PDB entry 1H2M | X-ray diffraction, 2.50 A resolution | chains A and S

# Chain A
Name: Factor inhibiting HIF1
Organism: Homo sapiens
UniProtKB: Q969Q7 (Q969Q7); numbering as in UniProt (aligned over 1-349)
Amino-acid sequence (349 residues; row label = number of the first residue in the row):
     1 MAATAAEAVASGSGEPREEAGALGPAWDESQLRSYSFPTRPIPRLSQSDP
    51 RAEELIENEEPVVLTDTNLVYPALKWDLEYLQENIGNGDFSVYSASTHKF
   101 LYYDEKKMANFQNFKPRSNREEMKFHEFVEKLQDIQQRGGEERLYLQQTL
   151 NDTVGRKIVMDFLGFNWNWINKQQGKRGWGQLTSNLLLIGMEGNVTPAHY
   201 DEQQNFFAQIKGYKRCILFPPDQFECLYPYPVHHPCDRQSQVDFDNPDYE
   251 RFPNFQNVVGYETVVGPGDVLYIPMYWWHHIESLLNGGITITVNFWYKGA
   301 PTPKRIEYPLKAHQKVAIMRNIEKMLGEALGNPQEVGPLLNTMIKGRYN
Not modelled in the structure: 1-14, 304-306
Ion coordination: Zn2+: His199, Asp201, His279 (together with N-oxalylglycine)
Residues lining bound ligands: N-oxalylglycine (OGA): Tyr145, Leu188, Thr196, His199, Asp201, Asn205, Phe207, Lys214, His279, Ile281, Asn294, Trp296

# Chain S
Name: Hypoxia-inducible factor 1 alpha
Organism: Homo sapiens
Notes: fragment: c-terminal transactivation domain fragment, residues 775-826
UniProtKB: Q16665 (HIFA_HUMAN); residues 775-826 here = UniProt positions 775-826
Amino-acid sequence (52 residues; numbered 775 to 826; the number before each row is that of its first residue):
   775 PSDLACRLLGQSMDESGLPQLTSYDCEVNAPIQGSRNLLQGEELLRALDQ
   825 VN
Not modelled in the structure: 775-794, 807-812, 823-826

# Interface between chain A and chain S
Residue-residue contacts (52; chain A residue first):
  Tyr102(A) - Asn803(S)
  Tyr102(A) - Ala804(S)
  Thr149(A) - Gln814(S)
  Leu150(A) - Leu813(S)
  Leu150(A) - Gln814(S)
  Leu150(A) - Leu818(S)
  Asn151(A) - Leu813(S)
  Asn151(A) - Leu818(S)
  Asp152(A) - Leu813(S)  hydrogen bond (side chain-backbone)
  Asp152(A) - Leu818(S)
  Val159(A) - Leu822(S)  hydrophobic
  Phe162(A) - Leu819(S)  hydrophobic
  Phe162(A) - Leu822(S)  hydrophobic
  Leu163(A) - Leu822(S)  hydrophobic
  Trp167(A) - Leu819(S)
  Gln181(A) - Glu816(S)
  Gln181(A) - Glu817(S)
  Leu182(A) - Gly815(S)
  Leu182(A) - Glu816(S)  hydrogen bond (backbone-backbone)
  Thr183(A) - Gln814(S)  hydrogen bond (backbone-side chain)
  Thr183(A) - Gly815(S)
  Ser184(A) - Gln814(S)
  Ser184(A) - Gly815(S)
  His199(A) - Asn803(S)
  Asp201(A) - Glu801(S)
  Asp201(A) - Val802(S)
  Asp201(A) - Asn803(S)  hydrogen bond (side chain-backbone)
  Glu202(A) - Asp799(S)  hydrogen bond (side chain-backbone)
  Glu202(A) - Cys800(S)
  Glu202(A) - Glu801(S)  hydrogen bond (backbone-backbone)
  Gln203(A) - Cys800(S)  hydrogen bond (side chain-backbone)
  Gln203(A) - Val802(S)
  Arg238(A) - Glu801(S)
  Arg238(A) - Val802(S)  hydrogen bond (side chain-backbone)
  Arg238(A) - Asn803(S)  hydrogen bond
  Gln239(A) - Asn803(S)  hydrogen bond
  Met275(A) - Tyr798(S)  hydrophobic
  Tyr276(A) - Tyr798(S)
  Trp296(A) - Val802(S)  hydrophobic
  Trp296(A) - Ala804(S)  hydrophobic
  Lys298(A) - Cys800(S)
  Gly299(A) - Tyr798(S)  hydrogen bond (backbone-side chain)
  Ala300(A) - Tyr798(S)  hydrogen bond (backbone-side chain)
  Thr302(A) - Thr796(S)
  Thr302(A) - Ser797(S)
  Thr302(A) - Tyr798(S)
  Ala317(A) - Leu795(S)
  Ala317(A) - Thr796(S)
  Ile318(A) - Leu795(S)
  Asn321(A) - Leu795(S)  hydrogen bond (side chain-backbone)
  Asn321(A) - Ser797(S)  hydrogen bond (side chain-backbone)
  Lys324(A) - Asp799(S)
Also at the interface, not in a pair above, chain A (38 interface residues in all): Lys107, Leu186, Thr196, Pro301, Gln314, Arg320, Ile322, Met325
Also at the interface, not in a pair above, chain S (19 interface residues in all): Pro805

# Overview
38 residues of chain A face 19 of chain S across their interface, with 14 hydrogen bonds. Polar contacts
include Asp152(A)-Leu813(S), Thr183(A)-Gln814(S) and Asp201(A)-Asn803(S). Ligands of chain A: N-oxalylglycine.
The Zn2+ site is built by His199(A), Asp201(A) and His279(A).
Here chain A is Factor inhibiting HIF1 and chain S is Hypoxia-inducible factor 1 alpha, both from Homo
sapiens. Entry 1H2M (Factor Inhibiting HIF-1 alpha in complex with HIF-1 alpha fragment peptide) was
determined by X-ray diffraction, deposited together with 1H2K, 1H2L and 1H2N.
